Entry 4AI5 (X-ray diffraction, 2.22 A resolution); this record covers chain A.

[Chain A]
Name: DNA-3-methyladenine glycosylase I
From: Staphylococcus aureus SUBSP. aureus MSSA476
Notes: EC 3.2.2.20
Reference sequence: Q6G8R1 (Q6G8R1_STAAS); residues 1-186 here = UniProt positions 1-186
Amino-acid sequence (188 residues; row label = number of the first residue in the row; numbers below 1 keep their minus sign (Gly-1 is residue -1)):
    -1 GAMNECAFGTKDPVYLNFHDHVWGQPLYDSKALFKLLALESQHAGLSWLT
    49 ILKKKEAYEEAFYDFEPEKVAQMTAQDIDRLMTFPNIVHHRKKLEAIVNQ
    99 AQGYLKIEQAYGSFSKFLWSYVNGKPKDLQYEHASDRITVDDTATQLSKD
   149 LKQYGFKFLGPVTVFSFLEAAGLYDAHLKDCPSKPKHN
Construct notes: expression tag (-1 to 0); engineered mutation Phe16 (Tyr in Q6G8R1)
Metal / ion sites: Zn2+: Cys4, His17, His175, Cys179
Small-molecule neighbours: 3-methyl-3H-purin-6-ylamine (ADK): Phe6, Tyr13, Phe16, Trp21, Glu38, His41, Trp46, Ser164, Ala168
What the authors report for this chain:
  - binding site for 3-methyl-3H-purin-6-ylamine: Glu38, Trp46
  - mutagenesis - Y16F (K d = 1.2 mM): decreased binding to 3-methyl-3H-purin-6-ylamine

[Summary]
Ligands of chain A: 3-methyl-3H-purin-6-ylamine. Cys4, His17, His175 and Cys179 coordinate Zn2+. From the
paper: a binding site for 3-methyl-3H-purin-6-ylamine at Glu38 and Trp46; Y16F reduces binding to
3-methyl-3H-purin-6-ylamine.
Chain A is DNA-3-methyladenine glycosylase I (Staphylococcus aureus SUBSP. aureus MSSA476); the structure,
Crystal structure of Y16F of 3-methyladenine DNA glycosylase I (TAG) in complex with 3-methyladenine, was
determined by X-ray diffraction, deposited together with 4AIA and 4AI4.
